PDB entry 1N2S | X-ray diffraction, 2.00 A resolution | chain A

== Chain A ==
Name: dTDP-glucose oxidoreductase
Organism: Salmonella enterica subsp. enterica serovar Typhimurium
Notes: EC 1.1.1.133
Reference sequence: P26392 (RFBD_SALTY); numbering as in UniProt (aligned over 1-299)
Amino-acid sequence (299 residues; each row starts with the number of its first residue):
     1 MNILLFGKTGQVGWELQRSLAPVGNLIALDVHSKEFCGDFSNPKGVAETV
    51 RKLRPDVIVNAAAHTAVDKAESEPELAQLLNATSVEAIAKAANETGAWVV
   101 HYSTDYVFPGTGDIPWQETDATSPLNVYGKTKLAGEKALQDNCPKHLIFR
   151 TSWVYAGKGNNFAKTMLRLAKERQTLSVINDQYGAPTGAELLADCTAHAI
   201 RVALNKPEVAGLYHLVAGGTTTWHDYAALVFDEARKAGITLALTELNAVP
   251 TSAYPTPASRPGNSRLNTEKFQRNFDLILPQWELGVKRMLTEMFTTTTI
Not modelled in the structure: 299
Swiss-Prot annotation at these positions:
  - active site: Tyr128 (Proton donor/acceptor)
  - binding site (NADH): Gly10 to Val12, Asp30, Asp39, Phe40, Ala63 to Thr65, Tyr128, Lys132
  - binding site (NADPH): Gln11, Val12, Asp39, Phe40, Ala63 to Thr65, Tyr102, Tyr128, Lys132
  - binding site (dTDP-beta-L-rhamnose): Thr104, Asp105, Trp153
  - site: Thr104 (Could provide a fine-tuning to achieve optimal pKa matching between active site and substrate)
  - mutagenesis: Val67 (V67A: Significantly reduces enzyme activity), Asp68 (D68A: Slightly reduces enzyme activity), Thr104 (T104A: Loss of activity), Tyr128 (Y128F: Loss of activity), Trp153 (W153A: Loss of activity)
Residues lining bound ligands: NADH (NAI; 1,4-dihydronicotinamide adenine dinucleotide): Gly7, Lys8, Thr9, Gly10, Gln11, Val12, Gly13, Asp30, Val31, Gly38, Asp39, Phe40, Ser41, Ala61, Ala62, Ala63, Thr65, Leu80, Tyr102, Ser103, Thr104, Tyr128, Lys132, Thr151, Ser152, Trp153, Val154

== Summary ==
Chain A binds NADH. UniProt lists active-site residue Tyr128, 11 NADH-binding residues, 10 NADPH-binding
residues and 3 dTDP-beta-L-rhamnose-binding residues.
Chain A is dTDP-glucose oxidoreductase (Salmonella enterica subsp. enterica serovar Typhimurium); the
structure, Crystal structure of dtdp-6-deoxy-L-lyxo-4-hexulose reductase (rmld) in complex with NADH, was
determined by X-ray diffraction together with 1KBZ, 1KC1 and 1KC3 from the same study.
